PDB entry 7Z3K | X-ray diffraction, 2.00 A resolution | chain AAA

[Chain AAA]
Protein: Isoform 2 of Ectonucleotide pyrophosphatase/phosphodiesterase family member 2
From: Rattus norvegicus
Notes: EC 3.1.4.39
UniProtKB: Q64610 (ENPP2_RAT), isoform Q64610-2; numbering as in UniProt (aligned over 56-860)
Amino-acid sequence (805 residues; each row starts with the number of its first residue):
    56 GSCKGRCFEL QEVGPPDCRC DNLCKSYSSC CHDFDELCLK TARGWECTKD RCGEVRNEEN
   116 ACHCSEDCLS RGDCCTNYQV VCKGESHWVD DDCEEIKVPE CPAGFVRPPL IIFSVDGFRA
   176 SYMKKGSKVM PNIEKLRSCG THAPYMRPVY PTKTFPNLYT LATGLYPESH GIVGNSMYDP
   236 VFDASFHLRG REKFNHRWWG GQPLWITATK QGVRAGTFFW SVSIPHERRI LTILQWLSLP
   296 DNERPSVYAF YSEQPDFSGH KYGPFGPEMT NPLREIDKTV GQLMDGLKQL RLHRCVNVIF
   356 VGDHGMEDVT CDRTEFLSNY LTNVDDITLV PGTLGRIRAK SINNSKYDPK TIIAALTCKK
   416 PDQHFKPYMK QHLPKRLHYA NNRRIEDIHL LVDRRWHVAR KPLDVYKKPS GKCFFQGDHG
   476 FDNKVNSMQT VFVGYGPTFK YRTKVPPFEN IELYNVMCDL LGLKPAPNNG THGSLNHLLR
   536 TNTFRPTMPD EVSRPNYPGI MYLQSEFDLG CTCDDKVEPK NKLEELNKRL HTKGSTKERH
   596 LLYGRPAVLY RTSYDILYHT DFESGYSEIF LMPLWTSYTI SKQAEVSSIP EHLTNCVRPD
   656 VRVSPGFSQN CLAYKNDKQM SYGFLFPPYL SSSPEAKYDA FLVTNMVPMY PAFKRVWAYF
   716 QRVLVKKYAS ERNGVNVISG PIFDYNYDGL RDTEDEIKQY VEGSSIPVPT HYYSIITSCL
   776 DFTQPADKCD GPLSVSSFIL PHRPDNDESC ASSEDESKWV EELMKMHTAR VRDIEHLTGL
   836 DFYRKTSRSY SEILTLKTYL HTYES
Unresolved in the structure: 460-466, 572-577
Disulfide bonds: Cys58-Cys75, Cys62-Cys93, Cys73-Cys86, Cys79-Cys85, Cys102-Cys119, Cys107-Cys137, Cys117-Cys130, Cys123-Cys129, Cys148-Cys194, Cys156-Cys350, Cys366-Cys468, Cys413-Cys805, Cys566-Cys666, Cys568-Cys651, Cys774-Cys784
Glycans and other covalent adducts: N-acetylglucosamine (NAG) linked to Asn524
Differences from the reference sequence: engineered mutation Ala410 (Asn in Q64610), Thr591 (Arg in Q64610), Ala806 (Asn in Q64610)
Metal / ion sites: Zn2+: Asp311, His315 (together with IA0); Na+ site 1: Tyr669, Asp672, Met675 (together with glycerol); Ca2+: Asp739, Asn741, Asp743, Leu745, Asp747; Na+ site 2: Asn801, Ser804, Ser807
Small-molecule neighbours:
  - 7alpha-hydroxycholesterol (5JK): Leu78, Ser81, Tyr82, Phe210, Tyr214, Lys248, Phe249, His251, Trp254, Gly256, Pro258, Trp260, Ile261, Phe274, Trp275, Ser276
  - IA0 ([(2S,4R)-4-[2-[(3,5-dimethylphenyl)amino]-5,7-dihydropyrrolo[3,4-d]pyrimidin-6-yl]-2-methyl-piperidin-1-yl]-(6-fluoranyl-1H-benzotriazol-5-yl)methanone): Ile167, Ser169, Asp171, Thr209, Phe210, Leu213, Tyr214, Ala217, Asn230, Leu243, Trp260, Phe273, Phe274, Trp275, Ala304, Tyr306, Glu308, Asp311, His315, His474
Swiss-Prot annotation at these positions:
  - motif: Arg126 to Asp128 (Cell attachment site)
  - active site: Thr209 (Nucleophile)
  - binding site (Zn(2+)): Asp171, Thr209, Asp311, His315, Asp358, His359, His474
  - binding site (1-(9Z-octadecenoyl)-sn-glycero-3-phosphate): Thr209, Asn230, Asp311, His474
  - binding site (1-hexadecanoyl-sn-glycero-3-phosphate): Thr209, Asn230, Asp311, His474
  - binding site (1-tetradecanoyl-sn-glycerol 3-phosphate): Thr209, Asn230, Asp311, His474
  - glycosylation (N-linked (GlcNAc...) asparagine): Asn398, Asn524
  - mutagenesis: Asp171 (D171N: Abolishes lysophospholipase D activity), Thr209 (T209A: Abolishes lysophospholipase D activity; T209S: 15% of wild-type lysophospholipase D activity), Asp311 (D311N: Abolishes lysophospholipase D activity), His315 (H315Q: 20% of wild-type lysophospholipase D activity), Lys430 (K430A: Impaired secretion. No effect on lysophospholipase activity)

[Summary]
Chain AAA binds 7alpha-hydroxycholesterol and compound IA0. Covalently linked N-acetylglucosamine: at Asn524.
Asp311 and His315 form the Zn2+ site. UniProt lists active-site residue Thr209, 7 Zn2+-binding residues, 4
residues binding 1-(9Z-octadecenoyl)-sn-glycero-3-phosphate and 4 residues binding
1-hexadecanoyl-sn-glycero-3-phosphate.
Chain AAA is Isoform 2 of Ectonucleotide pyrophosphatase/phosphodiesterase family member 2 (Rattus
norvegicus); the structure, Autotaxin in complex with orthosteric site-binder CpdA, was determined by X-ray
diffraction (same publication as 7Z3L).
